Entry 9D3T (electron microscopy, 2.80 A resolution); this record covers chains E and I of the 10 polymer chains in the assembly.

== Chain E ==
Name: Histone H3.2
Organism: Homo sapiens
Reference sequence: Q71DI3 (H32_HUMAN); residues 43-135 here correspond to UniProt positions 44-136 (UniProt number = residue number + 1)
Chain sequence (93 residues; row label = number of the first residue in the row):
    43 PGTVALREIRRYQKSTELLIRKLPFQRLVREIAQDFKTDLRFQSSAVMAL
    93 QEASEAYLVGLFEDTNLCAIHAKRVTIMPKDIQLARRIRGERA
UniProt features mapped onto this chain:
  - modified residue: Lys56 (N6,N6,N6-trimethyllysine), Ser57 (Phosphoserine), Lys64 (N6-(2-hydroxyisobutyryl)lysine), Lys79 (N6,N6,N6-trimethyllysine), Thr80 (Phosphothreonine), Ser86 (Phosphoserine), Thr107 (Phosphothreonine), Lys115 (N6-acetyllysine), Lys122 (N6-(2-hydroxyisobutyryl)lysine)
  - lipidation: Cys110 (S-palmitoyl cysteine)

== Chain I ==
Molecule: 5S rDNA (noncoding strand)
Organism: Xenopus borealis
Sequence (100 nucleotides; each row starts with the number of its first residue; numbers below 1 keep their minus sign (DG-53 is residue -53)):
   -53 GAAAAGACCCTGGCATGGGGAGGAGCTGGGCCCCCCCCAGAAGGCAGCAC
    -3 AAGGGGAGGAAAAGTCAGCCTTGTGCTCGCCTACGGCCATACCACCCTGA

== How chain E and chain I interact ==
Residue-residue contacts - 12 pairs, chain E then chain I:
  Pro43(E) - DA8(I)  sugar contact
  Pro43(E) - DA9(I)  phosphate contact
  Gly44(E) - DA9(I)  phosphate contact
  Thr45(E) - DA9(I)  phosphate contact
  Val46(E) - DA9(I)  hydrogen bond to the phosphate
  Val46(E) - DG10(I)  phosphate contact
  Ala47(E) - DA9(I)  hydrogen bond to the phosphate
  Lys64(E) - DT18(I)  phosphate contact
  Leu65(E) - DT17(I)  phosphate contact
  Leu65(E) - DT18(I)  hydrogen bond to the phosphate
  Arg69(E) - DT17(I)  salt bridge to the phosphate
  Arg83(E) - DC27(I)  sugar contact
Interface residues without a listed pair, chain E (13 interface residues in all): Glu50, Arg63, Pro66, Lys115
Interface residues without a listed pair, chain I (7 interface residues in all): DA-2

== In short ==
13 residues of chain E face 7 of chain I across their interface, with 3 hydrogen bonds and 1 salt bridge.
Polar contacts include Val46(E)-DA9(I), Ala47(E)-DA9(I) and Leu65(E)-DT18(I).
Here chain E is Histone H3.2 (Homo sapiens) and chain I is 5S rDNA (noncoding strand) (Xenopus borealis).
Entry 9D3T (147-bp 5S rDNA nucleosome cross-linked with glutaraldehyde) was determined by electron microscopy
together with 9D3K, 9D3L, 9D3N, 9D3O, 9D3Q, 9D3R and 9D3S from the same study.
